7NJS - chains R and S of the 20 polymer chains in the assembly; structure by electron microscopy, 2.46 A resolution.

== Chain R (and S) ==
Molecule: ATP synthase subunit c
Source organism: Mycolicibacterium smegmatis (strain ATCC 700084 / mc(2)155)
Notes: chain S of this document is another copy of the same molecule, construct and numbering; everything in this record applies to it too
UniProt: A0R205 (A0R205_MYCS2); residues 1-86 here = UniProt positions 1-86
Amino-acid sequence (86 residues; numbered 1 to 86; the number before each row is that of its first residue):
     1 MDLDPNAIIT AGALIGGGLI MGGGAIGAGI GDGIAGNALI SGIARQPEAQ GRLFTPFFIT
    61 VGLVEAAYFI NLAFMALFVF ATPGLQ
Not modelled in the structure: 1-2
What the authors report for this chain:
  - catalytic residues: Glu65 (proposed by the authors, not directly observed)

== How chain R and chain S interact ==
Contacting residue pairs - 77 pairs, chain R then chain S:
  Leu3(R) - Leu3(S)  hydrophobic
  Pro5(R) - Asp4(S)
  Pro5(R) - Ala7(S)  hydrophobic
  Ile8(R) - Ala7(S)
  Ile8(R) - Ala11(S)  hydrophobic
  Ile9(R) - Ala7(S)  hydrophobic
  Ile9(R) - Thr10(S)
  Ile9(R) - Leu14(S)
  Gly12(R) - Leu14(S)
  Gly12(R) - Ile15(S)
  Ala13(R) - Leu14(S)
  Ile15(R) - Ile15(S)  hydrophobic
  Gly16(R) - Leu14(S)
  Gly16(R) - Gly18(S)
  Leu19(R) - Ile15(S)
  Leu19(R) - Gly18(S)
  Leu19(R) - Leu19(S)  hydrophobic
  Leu19(R) - Gly22(S)
  Ile20(R) - Gly18(S)
  Ile20(R) - Met21(S)  hydrophobic
  Gly23(R) - Gly22(S)
  Gly23(R) - Ile26(S)
  Gly24(R) - Ala25(S)
  Ile26(R) - Ile26(S)  hydrophobic
  Gly27(R) - Ala25(S)
  Gly27(R) - Gly29(S)
  Ile30(R) - Ile30(S)  hydrophobic
  Gly31(R) - Gly29(S)
  Gly31(R) - Gly33(S)
  Ile34(R) - Gly33(S)
  Ile34(R) - Ile34(S)  hydrophobic
  Ile34(R) - Asn37(S)
  Ala35(R) - Ile40(S)
  Ala38(R) - Asn37(S)
  Ala38(R) - Ile40(S)  hydrophobic
  Leu39(R) - Ile40(S)
  Gly42(R) - Ala44(S)
  Arg45(R) - Ser41(S)
  Gln46(R) - Ala44(S)
  Arg52(R) - Ile43(S)
  Arg52(R) - Ala44(S)  hydrogen bond (side chain-backbone)
  Arg52(R) - Pro47(S)
  Leu53(R) - Ile40(S)
  Leu53(R) - Ile43(S)  hydrophobic
  Leu53(R) - Ala44(S)  hydrophobic
  Pro56(R) - Leu39(S)  hydrophobic
  Pro56(R) - Ile43(S)  hydrophobic
  Phe57(R) - Ile40(S)  hydrophobic
  Ile59(R) - Phe54(S)  hydrophobic
  Ile59(R) - Phe57(S)  hydrophobic
  Thr60(R) - Asp32(S)
  Thr60(R) - Gly33(S)
  Thr60(R) - Gly36(S)
  Leu63(R) - Asp32(S)
  Leu63(R) - Phe57(S)  hydrophobic
  Leu63(R) - Val61(S)  hydrophobic
  Leu63(R) - Glu65(S)
  Val64(R) - Gly29(S)
  Val64(R) - Gly33(S)
  Ala67(R) - Tyr68(S)  hydrogen bond (backbone-side chain)
  Ile70(R) - Tyr68(S)
  Asn71(R) - Met21(S)  hydrogen bond (side chain-backbone)
  Asn71(R) - Ala25(S)
  Asn71(R) - Tyr68(S)  hydrogen bond
  Phe74(R) - Met21(S)  hydrophobic
  Phe74(R) - Leu72(S)  hydrophobic
  Phe74(R) - Met75(S)  hydrophobic
  Leu77(R) - Phe80(S)  hydrophobic
  Phe78(R) - Leu14(S)
  Phe78(R) - Gly18(S)
  Phe78(R) - Val79(S)  hydrophobic
  Thr82(R) - Leu14(S)
  Pro83(R) - Thr10(S)
  Pro83(R) - Val79(S)
  Pro83(R) - Phe80(S)  hydrophobic
  Gln86(R) - Asp4(S)  hydrogen bond
  Gln86(R) - Ala7(S)
Other interface residues (no listed pair), chain R (42 interface residues in all): Thr55, Gly84
Other interface residues (no listed pair), chain S (41 interface residues in all): Asn6, Ile8, Gly17, Ala28, Arg45, Gln50

== In short ==
42 residues of chain R face 41 of chain S across their interface; the contacts include 5 hydrogen bonds. Among
the polar pairs are Arg52(R)-Ala44(S), Ala67(R)-Tyr68(S) and Asn71(R)-Met21(S). The paper reports the
catalytic residue Glu65(R).
Chain R and chain S are both ATP synthase subunit c (Mycolicibacterium smegmatis (strain ATCC 700084 /
mc(2)155)); the structure, Mycobacterium smegmatis ATP synthase state 3c, was determined by electron
microscopy together with 7NJK, 7NJL, 7NJM, 7NJN, 7NJO, 7NJP and 20 further entries from the same study.
